7XKQ - chains B and E of the 8 polymer chains in the assembly; structure by electron microscopy, 3.30 A resolution.

# Chain B
Name: ATP synthase subunit alpha
Organism: Bacillus sp. PS3
Notes: EC 7.1.2.2
UniProt: A0A0M3VGF9 (A0A0M3VGF9_BACP3); residue numbers follow UniProt; this construct covers 1-502
Chain sequence (502 residues; each row starts with the number of its first residue):
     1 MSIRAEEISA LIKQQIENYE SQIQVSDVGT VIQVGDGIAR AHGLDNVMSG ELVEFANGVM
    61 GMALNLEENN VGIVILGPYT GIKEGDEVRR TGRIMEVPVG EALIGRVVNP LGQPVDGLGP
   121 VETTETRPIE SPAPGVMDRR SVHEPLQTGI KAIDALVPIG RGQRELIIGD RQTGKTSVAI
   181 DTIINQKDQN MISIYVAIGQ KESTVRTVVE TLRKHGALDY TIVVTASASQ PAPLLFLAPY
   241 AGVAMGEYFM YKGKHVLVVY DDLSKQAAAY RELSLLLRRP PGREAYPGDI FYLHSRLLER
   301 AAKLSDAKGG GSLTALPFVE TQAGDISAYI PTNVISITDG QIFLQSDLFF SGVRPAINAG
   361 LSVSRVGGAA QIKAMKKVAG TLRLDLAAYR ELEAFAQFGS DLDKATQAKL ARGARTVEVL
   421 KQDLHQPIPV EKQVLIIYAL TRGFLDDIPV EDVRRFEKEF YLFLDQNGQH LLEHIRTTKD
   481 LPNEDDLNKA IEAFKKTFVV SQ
Unresolved in the structure: 1-23, 502
Differences from the reference sequence: conflict Pro132 (Arg in A0A0M3VGF9), Ser193 (Cys in A0A0M3VGF9), Phe463 (Trp in A0A0M3VGF9)
Residues lining bound ligands:
  - ATP (adenosine-5'-triphosphate), molecule 1: Asp170, Arg171, Gln172, Thr173, Gly174, Lys175, Thr176, Ser177, Gln200, Glu320, Phe349, Arg354, Pro355, Gln422, Asp423, Leu424
  - ATP, molecule 2: Ile335, Ser336, Val363, Arg365

# Chain E
Name: ATP synthase subunit beta
Organism: Bacillus sp. PS3
Notes: EC 7.1.2.2
UniProt: A0A0M4U1P9 (A0A0M4U1P9_BACP3); residues 1-473 here = UniProt positions 1-473
Chain sequence (484 residues; row label = number of the first residue in the row; numbers below 1 keep their minus sign (Met-10 is residue -10)):
   -10 MHHHHHHHHH HMTRGRVIQV MGPVVDVKFE NGHLPAIYNA LKIQHKARNE NEVDIDLTLE
    50 VALHLGDDTV RTIAMASTDG LIRGMEVIDT GAPISVPVGE VTLGRVFNVL GEPIDLEGDI
   110 PADARRDPIH RPAPKFEELA TEVEILETGI KVVDLLAPYI KGGKIGLFGG AGVGKTVLIQ
   170 ELIHNIAQEH GGISVFAGVG ERTREGNDLY HEMKDSGVIS KTAMVFGQMN EPPGARMRVA
   230 LTGLTMAEYF RDEQGQDVLL FIDNIFRFTQ AGSEVSALLG RMPSAVGYQP TLATEMGQLQ
   290 ERITSTAKGS ITSIQAIYVP ADDYTDPAPA TTFSHLDATT NLERKLAEMG IYPAVDPLAS
   350 TSRALAPEIV GEEHYQVARK VQQTLQRYKE LQDIIAILGM DELSDEDKLV VHRARRIQFF
   410 LSQNFHVAEQ FTGQPGSYVP VKETVRGFKE ILEGKYDHLP EDAFRLVGRI EEVVEKAKAM
   470 GVEV
Unresolved in the structure: -10 to 0, 471-473
Differences from the reference sequence: initiating methionine (-10); expression tag (-9 to 0)
Residues lining bound ligands: ATP (adenosine-5'-triphosphate): Ala160, Gly161, Val162, Gly163, Lys164, Thr165, Val166, Glu201, Tyr341, Phe414, Ala417, Phe420

# Chain B / chain E interface
Contacting residue pairs (56; chain B residue first):
  Ile32(B) - Gly55(E)
  Gln33(B) - His53(E)
  Gln33(B) - Leu54(E)  hydrogen bond (side chain-backbone)
  Val34(B) - Leu52(E)
  Val34(B) - His53(E)  hydrogen bond (backbone-backbone)
  Gly35(B) - Leu52(E)
  Asp36(B) - Leu52(E)
  Asp36(B) - Arg270(E)  salt bridge
  Tyr79(B) - Tyr27(E)  hydrogen bond
  Thr80(B) - Ala25(E)
  Thr80(B) - Ile26(E)
  Lys83(B) - Leu23(E)  hydrogen bond (side chain-backbone)
  Lys83(B) - Pro24(E)
  Lys83(B) - Ala25(E)
  Lys83(B) - His53(E)
  Glu84(B) - Leu23(E)
  Glu84(B) - His53(E)  hydrogen bond (backbone-side chain)
  Glu84(B) - Gly55(E)  hydrogen bond (side chain-backbone)
  Glu84(B) - Asp56(E)  hydrogen bond (side chain-backbone)
  Glu84(B) - Asp57(E)  hydrogen bond (side chain-backbone)
  Val115(B) - Phe125(E)  hydrophobic
  Val115(B) - Glu126(E)
  Asp116(B) - Glu126(E)
  Gly117(B) - Glu126(E)
  Arg171(B) - Phe322(E)
  Lys201(B) - Glu290(E)
  Lys201(B) - His324(E)
  Lys201(B) - Asp326(E)  salt bridge
  Glu202(B) - Phe125(E)
  Glu202(B) - Leu128(E)
  Glu202(B) - Glu290(E)  hydrogen bond (backbone-side chain)
  Ser203(B) - Leu128(E)
  Arg206(B) - Phe125(E)
  Arg206(B) - Glu126(E)
  Arg206(B) - Leu128(E)  hydrogen bond (side chain-backbone)
  Arg206(B) - Ala129(E)
  Arg206(B) - Thr130(E)
  Glu210(B) - Thr130(E)
  Ser229(B) - Gln287(E)
  Ser229(B) - Glu290(E)
  Gln230(B) - Thr283(E)
  Arg271(B) - Ser273(E)
  Arg271(B) - Ala274(E)
  Glu272(B) - Pro279(E)
  Glu272(B) - Thr280(E)
  Glu272(B) - Thr283(E)
  Leu275(B) - Pro272(E)
  Leu275(B) - Ser273(E)
  Leu275(B) - Pro279(E)  hydrophobic
  Leu276(B) - Arg270(E)
  Arg278(B) - Gly269(E)  hydrogen bond (side chain-backbone)
  Arg278(B) - Met271(E)
  Arg279(B) - Met271(E)
  Ala285(B) - Ser273(E)
  Ala285(B) - Ala274(E)  hydrophobic
  Leu424(B) - Glu357(E)
Also at the interface, not in a pair above, chain B (40 interface residues in all): Val107, Gln172, Gln200, Val205, Thr207, Val209, Ser227, Ala228, Pro281, Glu284, Gln322, Ala323
Also at the interface, not in a pair above, chain E (39 interface residues in all): Ala122, Val132, Gly286, Thr314, Ala319, Ser323, Leu325, Arg352

# Summary
Chain B and chain E form an interface of 40 and 39 residues respectively, with 11 hydrogen bonds and 2 salt
bridges. Polar contacts include Asp36(B)-Arg270(E), Lys201(B)-Asp326(E) and Gln33(B)-Leu54(E). Ligands of
chain B: ATP. Chain E binds ATP.
Here chain B is ATP synthase subunit alpha and chain E is ATP synthase subunit beta, both from Bacillus sp.
PS3. Entry 7XKQ (F1 domain of FoF1-ATPase with the down form of epsilon subunit from Bacillus PS3) was
determined by electron microscopy (same publication as 7XKH, 7XKO, 7XKP and 7XKR).
